3IXA - chains A and C of the 3 polymer chains in the assembly; structure by X-ray diffraction, 2.10 A resolution.

[Chain A]
Protein: HLA class I histocompatibility antigen, A-2 alpha chain
From: Homo sapiens
Notes: fragment: HLA-A*0201 heavy chain
UniProtKB: P01892 (1A02_HUMAN); residues 1-275 here correspond to UniProt positions 25-299 (UniProt number = residue number + 24)
Sequence (275 residues; numbered 1 to 275; the number before each row is that of its first residue):
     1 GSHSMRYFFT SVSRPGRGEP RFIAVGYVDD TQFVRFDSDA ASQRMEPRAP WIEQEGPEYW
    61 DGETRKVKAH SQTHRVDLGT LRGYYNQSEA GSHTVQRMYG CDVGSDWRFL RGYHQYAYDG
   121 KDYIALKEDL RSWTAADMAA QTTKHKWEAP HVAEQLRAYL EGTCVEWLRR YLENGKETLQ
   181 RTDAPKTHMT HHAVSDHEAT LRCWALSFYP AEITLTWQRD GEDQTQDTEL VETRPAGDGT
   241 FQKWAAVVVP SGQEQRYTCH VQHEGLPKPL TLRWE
Cystine bridges: Cys101-Cys164, Cys203-Cys259
Construct notes: engineered mutation Pro150 (Ala174 in P01892)
What the authors report for this chain:
  - mutagenesis - A150P: decreased binding to TCR affinity for Tax-HLA-A2
  - mutagenesis - A150P: increased binding to TCR affinity for Tel1p-HLA-A2

[Chain C]
Protein: Tax peptide
Sequence (9 residues; row label = number of the first residue in the row):
     1 LLFGYPVYV

[Interface between chain A and chain C]
Contacting residue pairs (44; chain A residue first):
  Met5(A) - Leu1(C)
  Tyr7(A) - Leu1(C)  hydrogen bond (side chain-backbone)
  Tyr7(A) - Leu2(C)  hydrophobic
  Phe9(A) - Leu2(C)  hydrophobic
  Met45(A) - Leu2(C)  hydrophobic
  Tyr59(A) - Leu1(C)  hydrophobic
  Glu63(A) - Leu1(C)
  Glu63(A) - Leu2(C)  hydrogen bond (side chain-backbone)
  Lys66(A) - Leu1(C)
  Lys66(A) - Leu2(C)  hydrogen bond (side chain-backbone)
  Lys66(A) - Phe3(C)
  Val67(A) - Leu2(C)
  Ala69(A) - Pro6(C)
  His70(A) - Phe3(C)
  His70(A) - Pro6(C)
  Gln72(A) - Tyr8(C)  hydrogen bond
  Thr73(A) - Pro6(C)
  Thr73(A) - Val7(C)
  Thr73(A) - Tyr8(C)
  Val76(A) - Tyr8(C)  hydrophobic
  Asp77(A) - Tyr8(C)
  Asp77(A) - Val9(C)  hydrogen bond (side chain-backbone)
  Thr80(A) - Val9(C)
  Leu81(A) - Val9(C)  hydrophobic
  Tyr84(A) - Val9(C)  hydrogen bond (side chain-backbone)
  Tyr99(A) - Leu2(C)
  Tyr99(A) - Phe3(C)  hydrogen bond (side chain-backbone)
  Tyr116(A) - Val9(C)
  Thr143(A) - Val9(C)  hydrogen bond (side chain-backbone)
  Lys146(A) - Tyr8(C)
  Lys146(A) - Val9(C)  hydrogen bond (side chain-backbone)
  Trp147(A) - Val7(C)
  Trp147(A) - Tyr8(C)  hydrogen bond (side chain-backbone)
  Trp147(A) - Val9(C)  hydrophobic
  Val152(A) - Val7(C)  hydrophobic
  Gln155(A) - Phe3(C)
  Gln155(A) - Tyr5(C)
  Leu156(A) - Phe3(C)  hydrophobic
  Tyr159(A) - Leu1(C)  hydrogen bond (side chain-backbone)
  Tyr159(A) - Leu2(C)
  Tyr159(A) - Phe3(C)  hydrophobic
  Thr163(A) - Leu1(C)
  Trp167(A) - Leu1(C)  hydrophobic
  Tyr171(A) - Leu1(C)  hydrogen bond (side chain-backbone)
Also at the interface, not in a pair above, chain A (31 interface residues in all): Arg97, Tyr123
Also at the interface, not in a pair above, chain C (9 interface residues in all): Gly4

[Summary]
31 residues of chain A face 9 of chain C across their interface; the contacts include 12 hydrogen bonds. Polar
contacts include Tyr7(A)-Leu1(C), Glu63(A)-Leu2(C) and Lys66(A)-Leu2(C). The paper reports that A150P of chain
A reduces binding to TCR affinity for Tax-HLA-A2; A150P of chain A increases binding to TCR affinity for
Tel1p-HLA-A2.
Chain A is HLA class I histocompatibility antigen, A-2 alpha chain (Homo sapiens) and chain C is Tax peptide;
the structure, Human Class I MHC HLA-A2(A150P) in complex with the Tax peptide, was determined by X-ray
diffraction (same publication as 3H7B, 3H9H and 3H9S).
